PDB entry 9H1C | X-ray diffraction, 1.80 A resolution | chain A

# Chain A
Protein: Angiotensin-converting enzyme
From: Homo sapiens
Notes: EC 3.2.1.-, 3.4.15.1
Reference sequence: P12821 (ACE_HUMAN); residues 37-633 here correspond to UniProt positions 642-1238 (UniProt number = residue number + 605)
Sequence (597 residues; row label = number of the first residue in the row):
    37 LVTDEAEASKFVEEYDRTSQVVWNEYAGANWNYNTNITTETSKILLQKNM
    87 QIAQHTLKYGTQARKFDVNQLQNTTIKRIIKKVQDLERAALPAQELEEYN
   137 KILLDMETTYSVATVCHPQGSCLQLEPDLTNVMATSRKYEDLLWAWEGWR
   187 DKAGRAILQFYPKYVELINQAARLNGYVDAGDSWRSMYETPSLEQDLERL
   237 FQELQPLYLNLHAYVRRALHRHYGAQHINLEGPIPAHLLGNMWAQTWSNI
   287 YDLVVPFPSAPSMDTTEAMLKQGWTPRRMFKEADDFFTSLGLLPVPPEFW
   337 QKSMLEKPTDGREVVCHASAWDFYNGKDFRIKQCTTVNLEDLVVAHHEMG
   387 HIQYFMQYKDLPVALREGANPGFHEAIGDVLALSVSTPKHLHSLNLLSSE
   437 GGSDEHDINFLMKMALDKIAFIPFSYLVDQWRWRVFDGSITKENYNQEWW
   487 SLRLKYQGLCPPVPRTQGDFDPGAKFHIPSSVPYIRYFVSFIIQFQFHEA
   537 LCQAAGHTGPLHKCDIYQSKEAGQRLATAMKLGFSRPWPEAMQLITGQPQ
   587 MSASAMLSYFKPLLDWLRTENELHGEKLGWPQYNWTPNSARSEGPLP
Disordered / not traced: 37-39, 626-633
Disulfide bonds: C152-C158, C352-C370, C538-C550
Glycans and other covalent adducts: N-acetylglucosamine (NAG) linked to N72; glycan linked to N109
Differences from the reference sequence: engineered mutation G64 (Glu669 in P12821), Q90 (Asn695 in P12821), Q155 (Asn760 in P12821), Q337 (Asn942 in P12821), Q586 (Asn1191 in P12821)
Ion coordination: Zn2+: H383, H387, E411 (together with A1IRQ)
Ligand contacts:
  - A1IRQ ((2S,5R)-5-(3-hydroxyphenyl)-1-[2-[[(2S)-3-(4-hydroxyphenyl)-2-sulfanyl-propanoyl]amino]ethanoyl]pyrrolidine-2-carboxylic acid): Q281, H353, A354, S355, A356, V379, V380, H383, E384, H387, E411, D415, F457, K511, F512, H513, V518, Y520, Y523, F527
  - boric acid (BO3), molecule 1: Q281, T282, D453, F457, F527
  - boric acid (BO3), molecule 2: Y287, S298, P424, L433, E436, H442, N445, F446, K449
  - boric acid (BO3), molecule 3: F293, D440, I444, W602
UniProt features mapped onto this chain:
  - active site: E384 (Proton acceptor 2), H513 (Proton donor 2)
  - binding site (chloride): R186, Y224, W485, R489, R522
  - binding site (Zn(2+)): H383, H387, E411
  - site: R561, L562 (Cleavage), N620 (Not glycosylated), R627, S628 (Cleavage)
  - glycosylation (N-linked (GlcNAc...) asparagine): N72, N109 (complex)
From the paper describing this entry:
  - Zn2+ coordination: H383, H387, E411
  - binding site for A1IRQ: Q281, H353, A354, S355, A356, V380, H383, E384, H387, D415, D453, K454, F457, K511, F512, H513, V518, Y520, Y523, F527
  - specificity-determining residues: V380, V518 (proposed by the authors, not directly observed)

# In short
Bound to chain A: compound A1IRQ and 3 copies of boric acid. N-acetylglucosamine is covalently linked to N72.
Curated annotation (UniProt) lists active-site residues E384 and H513, 5 chloride-binding residues and 3
Zn2+-binding residues. From the paper: a binding site for A1IRQ at Q281, H353 and A354 among others; Zn2+
coordination by H383, H387 and E411.
Chain A is Angiotensin-converting enzyme (Homo sapiens); the structure, Crystal structure of Angiotensin-1
converting enzyme C-domain in complex with dual ACE/NEP inhibitor AD014, was determined by X-ray diffraction,
deposited together with 9H1A, 9H1B, 9H1D and 9H1E.
